Entry 7PY5 (electron microscopy, 3.90 A resolution); this record covers chains R and D of the 10 polymer chains in the assembly.

Chain R:
Molecule: 14-nt RNA strand
Sequence (14 nucleotides; each row starts with the number of its first residue):
     1 GAGUCCGCGG CGCG
Unresolved in the structure: 1-3
Bound ions: Mg2+: G14 (shared with Asp460(D), Asp462(D) of chain D)

Chain D:
Molecule: DNA-directed RNA polymerase subunit beta'
From: Escherichia coli
Notes: EC 2.7.7.6
Reference sequence: P0A8T8 (RPOC_ECO57); numbering as in UniProt (aligned over 1-1407)
Sequence (1407 residues; each row starts with the number of its first residue):
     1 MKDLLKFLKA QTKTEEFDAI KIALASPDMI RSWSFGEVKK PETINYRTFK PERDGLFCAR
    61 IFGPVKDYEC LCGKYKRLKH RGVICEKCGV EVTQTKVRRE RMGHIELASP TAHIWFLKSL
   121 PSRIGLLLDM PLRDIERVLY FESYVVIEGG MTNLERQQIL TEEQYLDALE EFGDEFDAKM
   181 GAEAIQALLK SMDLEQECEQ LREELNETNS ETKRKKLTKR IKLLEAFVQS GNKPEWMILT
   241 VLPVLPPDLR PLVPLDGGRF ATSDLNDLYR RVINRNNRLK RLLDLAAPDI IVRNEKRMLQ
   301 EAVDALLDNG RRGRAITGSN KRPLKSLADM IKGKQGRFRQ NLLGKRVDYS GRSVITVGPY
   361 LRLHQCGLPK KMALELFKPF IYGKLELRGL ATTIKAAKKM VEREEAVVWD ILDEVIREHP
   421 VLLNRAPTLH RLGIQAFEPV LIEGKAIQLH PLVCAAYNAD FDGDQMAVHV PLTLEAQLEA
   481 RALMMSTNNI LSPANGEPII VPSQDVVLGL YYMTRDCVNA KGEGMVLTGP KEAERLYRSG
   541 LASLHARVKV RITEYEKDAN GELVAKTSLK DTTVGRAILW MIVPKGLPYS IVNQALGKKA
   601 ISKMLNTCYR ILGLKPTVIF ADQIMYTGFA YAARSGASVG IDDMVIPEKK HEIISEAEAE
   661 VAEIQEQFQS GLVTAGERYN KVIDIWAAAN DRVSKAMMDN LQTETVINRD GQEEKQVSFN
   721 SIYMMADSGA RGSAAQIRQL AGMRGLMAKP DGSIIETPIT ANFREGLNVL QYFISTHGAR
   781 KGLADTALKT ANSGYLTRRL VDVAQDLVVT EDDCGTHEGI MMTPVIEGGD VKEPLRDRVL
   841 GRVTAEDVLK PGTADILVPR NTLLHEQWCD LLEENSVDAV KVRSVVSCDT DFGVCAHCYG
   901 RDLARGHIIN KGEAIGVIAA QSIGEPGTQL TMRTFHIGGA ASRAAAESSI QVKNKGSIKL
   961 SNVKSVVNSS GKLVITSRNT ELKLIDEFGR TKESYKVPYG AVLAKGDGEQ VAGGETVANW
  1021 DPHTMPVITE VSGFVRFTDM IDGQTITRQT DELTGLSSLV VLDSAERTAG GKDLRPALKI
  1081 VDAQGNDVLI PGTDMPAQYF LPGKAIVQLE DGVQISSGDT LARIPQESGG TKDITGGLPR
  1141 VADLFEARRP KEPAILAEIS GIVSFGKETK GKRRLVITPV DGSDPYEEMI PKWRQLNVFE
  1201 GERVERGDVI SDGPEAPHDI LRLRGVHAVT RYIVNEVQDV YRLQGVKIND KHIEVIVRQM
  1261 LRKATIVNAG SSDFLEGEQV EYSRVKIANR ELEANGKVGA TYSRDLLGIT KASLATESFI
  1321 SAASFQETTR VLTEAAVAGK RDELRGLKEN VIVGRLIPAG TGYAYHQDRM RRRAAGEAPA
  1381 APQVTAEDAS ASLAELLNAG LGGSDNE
Unresolved in the structure: 1-15, 934-947, 1127-1135, 1374-1407
Bound ions: Zn2+ site 1: Cys72, Cys88; Mg2+: Asp460, Asp462 (shared with G14(R) of chain R); Zn2+ site 2: Cys814, Cys888, Cys895, Cys898
Curated features (UniProtKB/Swiss-Prot):
  - binding site (Zn(2+)): Cys70, Cys72, Cys85, Cys88, Cys814, Cys888, Cys895, Cys898
  - binding site (Mg(2+)): Asp460, Asp462, Asp464
  - modified residue: Lys972 (N6-acetyllysine)

Chain R / chain D interface:
Residue-residue contacts (6):
  U4(R) - Asp256(D)  phosphate contact
  C8(R) - Arg322(D)  hydrogen bond to the phosphate
  G9(R) - Arg322(D)  salt bridge to the phosphate
  G14(R) - Arg425(D)  hydrogen bond to the sugar
  G14(R) - Pro427(D)  base contact
  G14(R) - Asp464(D)  hydrogen bond to the sugar
Also at the interface, not in a pair above, chain R (7 interface residues in all): C5, C6, C13
Also at the interface, not in a pair above, chain D (13 interface residues in all): Val253, Leu255, Lys325, Gln335, Ala426, Asp460, Asp462, Gly463

Overview:
7 residues of chain R and 13 residues of chain D are in contact; the contacts include 3 hydrogen bonds and 1
salt bridge. Polar contacts include G14(R)-Arg425(D), G14(R)-Asp464(D) and C8(R)-Arg322(D). Curated annotation
(UniProt) lists 8 Zn2+-binding residues and 3 Mg2+-binding residues on chain D.
Chain R is a 14-nt RNA strand and chain D is DNA-directed RNA polymerase subunit beta' (Escherichia coli); the
structure, CryoEM structure of E.coli RNA polymerase elongation complex bound to NusA and NusG (the consensus
NusA-NusG-EC), was determined by electron microscopy, deposited together with 7PY0, 7PY1, 7PY3, 7PY6, 7PY7,
7PY8 and 4 further entries.
